Entry 7CYQ (electron microscopy, 2.83 A resolution); this record covers chains D and F of the 9 polymer chains in the assembly.

[Chain D]
Name: Non-structural protein 8
From: Severe acute respiratory syndrome coronavirus 2
UniProtKB: P0DTD1 (R1AB_SARS2); residues 1-198 here correspond to UniProt positions 3943-4140 (UniProt number = residue number + 3942)
Sequence (198 residues; numbered 1 to 198; the number before each row is that of its first residue):
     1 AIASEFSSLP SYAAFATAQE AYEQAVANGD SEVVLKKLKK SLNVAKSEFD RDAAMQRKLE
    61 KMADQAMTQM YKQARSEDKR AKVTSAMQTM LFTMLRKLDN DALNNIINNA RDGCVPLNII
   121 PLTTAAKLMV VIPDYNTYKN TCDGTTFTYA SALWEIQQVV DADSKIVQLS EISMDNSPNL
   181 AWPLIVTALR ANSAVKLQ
Not modelled in the structure: 1-5, 192-198
UniProt features mapped onto this chain:
  - site: Q198 (Cleavage)

[Chain F]
Name: Helicase
From: Severe acute respiratory syndrome coronavirus 2
Notes: EC 3.6.4.12, 3.6.4.13
UniProtKB: P0DTD1 (R1AB_SARS2); residues 1-601 here correspond to UniProt positions 5325-5925 (UniProt number = residue number + 5324)
Sequence (601 residues; numbered 1 to 601; the number before each row is that of its first residue):
     1 AVGACVLCNS QTSLRCGACI RRPFLCCKCC YDHVISTSHK LVLSVNPYVC NAPGCDVTDV
    61 TQLYLGGMSY YCKSHKPPIS FPLCANGQVF GLYKNTCVGS DNVTDFNAIA TCDWTNAGDY
   121 ILANTCTERL KLFAAETLKA TEETFKLSYG IATVREVLSD RELHLSWEVG KPRPPLNRNY
   181 VFTGYRVTKN SKVQIGEYTF EKGDYGDAVV YRGTTTYKLN VGDYFVLTSH TVMPLSAPTL
   241 VPQEHYVRIT GLYPTLNISD EFSSNVANYQ KVGMQKYSTL QGPPGTGKSH FAIGLALYYP
   301 SARIVYTACS HAAVDALCEK ALKYLPIDKC SRIIPARARV ECFDKFKVNS TLEQYVFCTV
   361 NALPETTADI VVFDEISMAT NYDLSVVNAR LRAKHYVYIG DPAQLPAPRT LLTKGTLEPE
   421 YFNSVCRLMK TIGPDMFLGT CRRCPAEIVD TVSALVYDNK LKAHKDKSAQ CFKMFYKGVI
   481 THDVSSAINR PQIGVVREFL TRNPAWRKAV FISPYNSQNA VASKILGLPT QTVDSSQGSE
   541 YDYVIFTQTT ETAHSCNVNR FNVAITRAKV GILCIMSDRD LYDKLQFTSL EIPRRNVATL
   601 Q
Not modelled in the structure: 1, 204-207, 337-339, 594-601
UniProt features mapped onto this chain:
  - binding site (Zn(2+)): C5, C8, C16, C19, C26, C29, H33, H39, C50, C55, C72, H75
  - binding site (a ribonucleoside 5'-triphosphate): G282 to S289
  - site: Q601 (Cleavage)
Metal / ion sites: Zn2+ site 1: C5, C8, C26, C29; Zn2+ site 2: C16, C19, H33, H39; Zn2+ site 3: C50, C55, C72, H75
From the paper describing this entry:
  - conformationally variable residues (domain motion): G66 to S80

[How chain D and chain F interact]
Pairs across the interface (21):
  K58(D) - I79(F)
  L59(D) - I79(F)  hydrophobic
  L59(D) - S80(F)
  M62(D) - G66(F)
  M62(D) - G67(F)
  M62(D) - F81(F)  hydrophobic
  A63(D) - F81(F)  hydrophobic
  A63(D) - F90(F)
  Q65(D) - M68(F)
  M67(D) - F90(F)  hydrophobic
  M67(D) - L92(F)
  M70(D) - S44(F)
  M70(D) - V45(F)  hydrophobic
  M70(D) - Y48(F)
  M70(D) - F90(F)  hydrophobic
  M70(D) - L92(F)  hydrophobic
  Y71(D) - L92(F)  hydrophobic
  Q73(D) - V45(F)
  Q73(D) - N46(F)  hydrogen bond
  A74(D) - V2(F)  hydrophobic
  A74(D) - V45(F)  hydrophobic
Interface residues without a listed pair, chain D (12 interface residues in all): A66, E77
Interface residues without a listed pair, chain F (16 interface residues in all): L65, Y70, G91

[In short]
Chain D and chain F form an interface of 12 and 16 residues respectively, with 1 hydrogen bond. The
hydrogen-bonded pair is Q73(D)-N46(F). C5(F), C8(F), C26(F) and C29(F) form the Zn2+ site 1. From UniProt: 12
Zn2+-binding residues and 8 ribonucleoside 5'-triphosphate-binding residues on chain F. The paper reports
conformational variability at G66(F).
Chain D is Non-structural protein 8 and chain F is Helicase, both from Severe acute respiratory syndrome
coronavirus 2; the structure, Cryo-EM structure of an extended SARS-CoV-2 replication and transcription
complex reveals an intermediate state in cap ..., was determined by electron microscopy.
